PDB entry 6VW4 | X-ray diffraction, 2.35 A resolution | chain A

# Chain A
Molecule: Aromatic-ring-hydroxylating dioxygenase beta subunit
Organism: Catenulispora acidiphila (strain DSM 44928 / NRRL B-24433 / NBRC 102108 / JCM 14897)
Reference sequence: C7PWR4 (C7PWR4_CATAD); numbering as in UniProt (aligned over 1-154)
Amino-acid sequence (154 residues; numbered 1 to 154; the number before each row is that of its first residue):
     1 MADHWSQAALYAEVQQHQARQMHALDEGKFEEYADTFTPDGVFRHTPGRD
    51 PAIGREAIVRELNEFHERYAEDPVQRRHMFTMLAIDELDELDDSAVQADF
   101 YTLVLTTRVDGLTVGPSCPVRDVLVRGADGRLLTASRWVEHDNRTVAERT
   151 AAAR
Disordered / not traced: 1-6, 71-72, 88-92, 149-154
Small-molecule neighbours: S-DNPA (SDN; [(3S)-9-hydroxy-1-methyl-10-oxo-4,10-dihydro-3H-benzo[g]isochromen-3-yl]acetic acid): Met22, Leu25, Tyr33, Phe43, His45, Thr46, Leu62, Phe65, Arg76, His78, Phe80, Thr102, Val104, Pro116, Cys118, Val120, Arg137, Val139, His141
Reported in the primary citation:
  - binding site for S-DNPA: Tyr33, His45
  - catalytic residues: Asp26, His78 (proposed by the authors, not directly observed)

# Overview
Bound to chain A: S-DNPA. From the paper: catalytic residues Asp26 and His78; a binding site for S-DNPA at
Tyr33 and His45.
Chain A is Aromatic-ring-hydroxylating dioxygenase beta subunit (Catenulispora acidiphila (strain DSM 44928 /
NRRL B-24433 / NBRC 102108 / JCM 14897)); the structure, 2.35 Angstrom structure of Caci_6494 from
Catenulispora Acidiphila in complex with S-DNPA, was determined by X-ray diffraction, deposited together with
6P77, 6P7L and 5BKA.
